1W0E - chain A; structure by X-ray diffraction, 2.80 A resolution.

Chain A:
Molecule: Cytochrome P450 3A4
Source organism: Homo sapiens
Notes: EC 1.14.13.67, 1.14.14.1; fragment: soluble domain, residues 24-502
UniProt: P08684 (CP34_HUMAN); residues 25-503 here correspond to UniProt positions 24-502 (UniProt number = residue number - 1)
Amino-acid sequence (485 residues; numbered 23 to 507; the number before each row is that of its first residue):
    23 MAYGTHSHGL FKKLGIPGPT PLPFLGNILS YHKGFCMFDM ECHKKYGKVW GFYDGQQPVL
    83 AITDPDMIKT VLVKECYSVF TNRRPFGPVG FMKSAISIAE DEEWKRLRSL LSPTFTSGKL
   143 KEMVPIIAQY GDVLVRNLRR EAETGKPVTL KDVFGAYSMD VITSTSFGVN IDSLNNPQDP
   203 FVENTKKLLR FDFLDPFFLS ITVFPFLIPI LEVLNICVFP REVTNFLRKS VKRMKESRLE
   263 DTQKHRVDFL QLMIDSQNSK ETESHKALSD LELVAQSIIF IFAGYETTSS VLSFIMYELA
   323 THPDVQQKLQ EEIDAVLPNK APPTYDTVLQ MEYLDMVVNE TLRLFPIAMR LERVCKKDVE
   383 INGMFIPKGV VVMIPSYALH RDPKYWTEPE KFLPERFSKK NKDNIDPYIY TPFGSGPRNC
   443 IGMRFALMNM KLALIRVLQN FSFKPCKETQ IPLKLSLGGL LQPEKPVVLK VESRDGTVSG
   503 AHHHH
Unresolved in the structure: 23-24, 262-270, 278-290, 500-507
Differences from the reference sequence: conflict Val392 (Trp391 in P08684)
Metal / ion sites: heme Fe near Cys442 (its only coordinating residue here)
Ligand contacts: heme (HEM): Arg105, Ile118, Ser119, Trp126, Arg130, Phe137, Ile301, Phe302, Ala305, Gly306, Thr309, Thr310, Val313, Ile369, Ala370, Leu373, Arg375, Pro434, Phe435, Gly436, Ser437, Arg440, Asn441, Cys442, Ile443, Gly444, Phe447, Ala448, Met452

Overview:
Bound to chain A: heme.
Chain A is Cytochrome P450 3A4 (Homo sapiens); the structure, Crystal structure of human cytochrome P450 3A4,
was determined by X-ray diffraction (same publication as 1W0F and 1W0G).
